Entry 8TTL (electron microscopy, 2.60 A resolution); this record covers chains D and E of the 6 polymer chains in the assembly.

== Chain D (and E) ==
Protein: Microtubule-associated protein tau
Source organism: Homo sapiens
Notes: chain E of this document is another copy of the same molecule, construct and numbering; everything in this record applies to it too
UniProtKB: P10636 (TAU_HUMAN), isoform P10636-6; residues 59-441 here correspond to UniProt positions 1-383 (UniProt number = residue number - 58)
Sequence (383 residues; each row starts with the number of its first residue):
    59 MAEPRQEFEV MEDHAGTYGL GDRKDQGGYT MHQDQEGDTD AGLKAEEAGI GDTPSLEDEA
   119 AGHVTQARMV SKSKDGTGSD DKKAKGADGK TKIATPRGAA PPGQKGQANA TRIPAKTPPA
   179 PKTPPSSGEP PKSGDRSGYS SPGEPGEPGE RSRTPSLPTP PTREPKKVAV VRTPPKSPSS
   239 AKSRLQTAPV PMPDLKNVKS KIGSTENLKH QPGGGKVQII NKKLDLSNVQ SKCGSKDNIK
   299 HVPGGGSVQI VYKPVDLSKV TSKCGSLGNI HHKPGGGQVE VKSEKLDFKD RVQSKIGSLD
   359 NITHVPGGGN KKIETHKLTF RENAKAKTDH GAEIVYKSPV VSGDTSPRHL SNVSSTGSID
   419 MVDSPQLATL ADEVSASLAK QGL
Unresolved in the structure: 59-303, 331-441
Sequence notes: engineered mutation Glu202 (Ser144 in P10636), Glu205 (Thr147 in P10636), Glu208 (Ser150 in P10636)
Swiss-Prot annotation at these positions:
  - site (Not glycated): Lys82, Lys102
  - modified residue: Ala60 (N-acetylalanine), Tyr76 (Phosphotyrosine), Tyr87 (Phosphotyrosine), Thr169 (Phosphothreonine)
  - cross-link: Lys102 (Glycyl lysine isopeptide (Lys-Gly) (interchain with G-Cter in ubiquitin))
From the paper describing this entry:
  - post-translational modification sites: Asp421
  - post-translational modification sites: Ser396, Ser400, Thr403, Ser404 (citing earlier work)
  - conformationally variable residues (side-chain flip): Lys311
  - self-association interface (contacts with another copy of this molecule); pairs are residue here / residue on that copy: Leu315-Val398 (hydrophobic contact), Lys317-Glu391 (salt bridge)

== Chain D / chain E interface ==
Contacting residue pairs - 52 pairs, chain D then chain E:
  Ser305(D) - Ser305(E)
  Ser305(D) - Val306(E)  hydrogen bond (backbone-backbone)
  Val306(D) - Val306(E)
  Gln307(D) - Val306(E)  hydrogen bond (backbone-backbone)
  Gln307(D) - Gln307(E)  hydrogen bond
  Gln307(D) - Ile308(E)  hydrogen bond (backbone-backbone)
  Ile308(D) - Ile308(E)
  Val309(D) - Ile308(E)  hydrogen bond (backbone-backbone)
  Val309(D) - Val309(E)
  Val309(D) - Tyr310(E)  hydrogen bond (backbone-backbone)
  Tyr310(D) - Tyr310(E)  hydrophobic
  Lys311(D) - Tyr310(E)  hydrogen bond (backbone-backbone)
  Lys311(D) - Lys311(E)
  Pro312(D) - Tyr310(E)
  Pro312(D) - Pro312(E)
  Val313(D) - Pro312(E)  hydrogen bond (backbone-backbone)
  Val313(D) - Val313(E)
  Val313(D) - Asp314(E)  hydrogen bond (backbone-backbone)
  Asp314(D) - Asp314(E)
  Leu315(D) - Asp314(E)  hydrogen bond (backbone-backbone)
  Leu315(D) - Leu315(E)  hydrophobic
  Leu315(D) - Ser316(E)
  Ser316(D) - Ser316(E)
  Lys317(D) - Ser316(E)  hydrogen bond (backbone-backbone)
  Lys317(D) - Lys317(E)
  Lys317(D) - Val318(E)  hydrogen bond (backbone-backbone)
  Val318(D) - Val318(E)
  Thr319(D) - Val318(E)  hydrogen bond (backbone-backbone)
  Thr319(D) - Thr319(E)
  Thr319(D) - Ser320(E)  hydrogen bond (backbone-backbone)
  Thr319(D) - Cys322(E)
  Ser320(D) - Ser320(E)
  Ser320(D) - Lys321(E)  hydrogen bond (backbone-backbone)
  Lys321(D) - Lys321(E)
  Cys322(D) - Cys322(E)
  Gly323(D) - Lys321(E)
  Gly323(D) - Cys322(E)
  Gly323(D) - Gly323(E)
  Ser324(D) - Gly323(E)  hydrogen bond (backbone-backbone)
  Ser324(D) - Ser324(E)
  Ser324(D) - Leu325(E)  hydrogen bond (backbone-backbone)
  Ser324(D) - Asn327(E)
  Leu325(D) - Lys321(E)
  Leu325(D) - Leu325(E)
  Gly326(D) - Leu325(E)  hydrogen bond (backbone-backbone)
  Asn327(D) - Asn327(E)
  Asn327(D) - Ile328(E)  hydrogen bond (backbone-backbone)
  Ile328(D) - Ile328(E)
  His329(D) - Ile328(E)  hydrogen bond (backbone-backbone)
  His329(D) - His329(E)
  His329(D) - His330(E)  hydrogen bond (backbone-backbone)
  His330(D) - His330(E)
Interface residues without a listed pair, chain E (27 interface residues in all): Gly304, Gly326

== Overview ==
Chain D and chain E form an interface of 26 and 27 residues respectively; the contacts include 21 hydrogen
bonds. Polar contacts include Gln307(D)-Gln307(E), Ser305(D)-Val306(E) and Gln307(D)-Val306(E). From the
paper: modification sites Asp421(D), Ser396(D) and Ser400(D) among others; conformational variability at
Lys311(D).
Chain D and chain E are both Microtubule-associated protein tau (Homo sapiens); the structure,
AT8-Phosphomimetic Tau Filaments (Full-length, Cofactor-Free 0N4R Tau S202E, T205E, S208E), was determined by
electron microscopy (same publication as 8TTN).
